PDB entry 7EKO | electron microscopy, 3.30 A resolution | chains K and L of the 15 polymer chains in the assembly

# Chain K
Name: ATP-dependent Clp protease proteolytic subunit
Source organism: Chlamydomonas reinhardtii
Reference sequence: A8IXD6 (A8IXD6_CHLRE); residues 1-251 here correspond to UniProt positions 26-276 (UniProt number = residue number + 25)
Chain sequence (251 residues; each row starts with the number of its first residue):
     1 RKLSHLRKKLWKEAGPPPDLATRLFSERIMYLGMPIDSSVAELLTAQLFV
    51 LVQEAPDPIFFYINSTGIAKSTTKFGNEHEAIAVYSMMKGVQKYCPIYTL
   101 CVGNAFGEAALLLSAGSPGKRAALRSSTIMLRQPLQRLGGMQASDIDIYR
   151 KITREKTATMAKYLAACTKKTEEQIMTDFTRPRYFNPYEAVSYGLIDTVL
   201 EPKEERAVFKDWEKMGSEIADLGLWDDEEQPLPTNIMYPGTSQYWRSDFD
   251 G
Not modelled in the structure: 234-251

# Chain L
Name: ATP-dependent Clp protease proteolytic subunit
Source organism: Chlamydomonas reinhardtii
Reference sequence: A8IS47 (A8IS47_CHLRE); residues 1-250 here correspond to UniProt positions 33-282 (UniProt number = residue number + 32)
Chain sequence (250 residues; row label = number of the first residue in the row):
     1 KKSPQGFWQVTTKQISAAKRSGAPKRKVTTMMPVSVPKVLCRPPGQRQSE
    51 WVDLWEAYTYQKVVFIKEAITEDVANNMIALTLYLDSLDQKRIYYWLNVP
   101 GGDVVPTLALYDTMQYVRSKTATVCYGLCLGMGGFLLTAGGEKGYRFAMP
   151 HSILMMHHPSGASRGQASEMHIESRELVRMRDYLSLLTSNATGQPYDRVI
   201 RELSRNKWMDPKQAIEYGMIDKVLTTPMPKMPSTGPSFKFERQNDELIGL
Not modelled in the structure: 1-40, 228-250

# How chain K and chain L interact
Pairs across the interface (46):
  Pro18(K) - Glu56(L)
  Leu20(K) - Asn77(L)
  Leu20(K) - Ala80(L)  hydrophobic
  Leu20(K) - Leu81(L)
  Arg23(K) - Thr59(L)
  Arg23(K) - Tyr60(L)
  Arg23(K) - Tyr84(L)
  Leu24(K) - Tyr84(L)  hydrophobic
  Glu27(K) - Tyr84(L)
  Tyr31(K) - Asn76(L)  hydrogen bond
  Tyr31(K) - Ile79(L)
  Gly33(K) - Asn76(L)  hydrogen bond (backbone-side chain)
  Pro35(K) - Glu72(L)
  Tyr62(K) - Leu83(L)  hydrophobic
  Asn64(K) - Asn76(L)
  Asn64(K) - Ala109(L)
  Thr66(K) - Glu72(L)  hydrogen bond
  Lys70(K) - Glu72(L)
  Leu100(K) - Tyr116(L)
  Asn104(K) - Val105(L)
  Leu124(K) - Asp112(L)
  Leu124(K) - Tyr116(L)  hydrophobic
  Ser126(K) - Asp112(L)  hydrogen bond
  Ser126(K) - Tyr183(L)
  Tyr184(K) - Glu176(L)  hydrogen bond
  Leu200(K) - Tyr116(L)  hydrophobic
  Lys203(K) - Gln115(L)
  Lys203(K) - Tyr116(L)
  Lys203(K) - Val117(L)  hydrogen bond (side chain-backbone)
  Lys203(K) - Arg118(L)
  Arg206(K) - Tyr111(L)
  Arg206(K) - Glu142(L)
  Arg206(K) - Asn190(L)
  Ala207(K) - Leu186(L)  hydrophobic
  Ala207(K) - Leu187(L)  hydrophobic
  Ala207(K) - Asn190(L)
  Val208(K) - Leu186(L)
  Val208(K) - Asn190(L)
  Lys210(K) - Asp182(L)  salt bridge
  Lys210(K) - Leu186(L)
  Lys210(K) - Tyr196(L)  hydrogen bond
  Trp212(K) - Tyr196(L)
  Trp212(K) - Asp197(L)
  Glu213(K) - Tyr196(L)
  Glu213(K) - Asp197(L)
  Pro233(K) - Ile200(L)
Other interface residues (no listed pair), chain K (31 interface residues in all): Pro16, Ile29, Val102, Gly103, Phe209
Other interface residues (no listed pair), chain L (35 interface residues in all): Ser87, Leu88, Thr113, Ile172, Arg181, Pro195

# In short
The interface between chain K and chain L involves 31 residues on one side and 35 on the other; the contacts
include 7 hydrogen bonds and 1 salt bridge. Among the polar pairs are Lys210(K)-Asp182(L), Tyr31(K)-Asn76(L)
and Gly33(K)-Asn76(L).
Here chain K is ATP-dependent Clp protease proteolytic subunit and chain L is ATP-dependent Clp protease
proteolytic subunit, both from Chlamydomonas reinhardtii. Entry 7EKO (CrClpP-S1) was determined by electron
microscopy together with 7EKQ from the same study.
